9GFC - chains A and E; structure by X-ray diffraction, 2.50 A resolution.

# Chain A
Protein: E3 ubiquitin-protein ligase Mdm2
Organism: Homo sapiens
Notes: EC 2.3.2.27
Reference sequence: Q00987 (MDM2_HUMAN); numbering as in UniProt (aligned over 25-110)
Chain sequence (86 residues; each row starts with the number of its first residue):
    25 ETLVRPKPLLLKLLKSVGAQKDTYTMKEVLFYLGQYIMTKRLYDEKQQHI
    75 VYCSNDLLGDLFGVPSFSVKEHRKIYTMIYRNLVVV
Swiss-Prot annotation at these positions:
  - mutagenesis: Gly-58 (G58A: No effect on its ability to induce apoptosis)

# Chain E
Protein: Stapled peptide-like ligand
Chain sequence (14 residues; row label = number of the first residue in the row):
     1 XTSFLEYWXLLSPX
Modified positions: ACE (acetyl group) at position 1, HRG (L-homoarginine) at position 9, NH2 (amino group) at position 14; Leu-5 (norleucine; NLE)
Covalently attached groups: covalent link Leu-5/HRG_9

# Chain A / chain E interface
Residue-residue contacts - 27 pairs, chain A then chain E:
  Leu-54(A) / Trp-8(E)  hydrogen bond (backbone-side chain)
  Leu-54(A) / Leu-11(E)  hydrophobic
  Leu-54(A) / Ser-12(E)
  Phe-55(A) / HRG_9(E)
  Leu-57(A) / Trp-8(E)  hydrophobic
  Gly-58(A) / Phe-4(E)
  Gly-58(A) / Trp-8(E)
  Gln-59(A) / HRG_9(E)
  Ile-61(A) / Phe-4(E)  hydrophobic
  Ile-61(A) / Trp-8(E)  hydrophobic
  Met-62(A) / Phe-4(E)  hydrophobic
  Met-62(A) / Leu-5(E)
  Gln-72(A) / Thr-2(E)  hydrogen bond
  Gln-72(A) / Ser-3(E)  hydrogen bond (side chain-backbone)
  Gln-72(A) / Phe-4(E)  hydrogen bond (side chain-backbone)
  Gln-72(A) / Tyr-7(E)
  His-73(A) / Tyr-7(E)
  Val-93(A) / Phe-4(E)  hydrophobic
  Val-93(A) / Tyr-7(E)  hydrophobic
  Val-93(A) / Leu-11(E)
  Lys-94(A) / Tyr-7(E)
  His-96(A) / Leu-10(E)
  His-96(A) / Leu-11(E)
  Ile-99(A) / Leu-11(E)  hydrophobic
  Tyr-100(A) / Leu-11(E)  hydrogen bond (side chain-backbone)
  Tyr-100(A) / Ser-12(E)
  Tyr-100(A) / Pro-13(E)  hydrogen bond (side chain-backbone)
Interface residues without a listed pair, chain A (16 interface residues in all): Tyr-67, Val-75
From the paper, about this interface:
  - interface residues, chain A: Met-62(A)

# In short
The interface between chain A and chain E involves 16 residues on one side and 11 on the other; the contacts
include 6 hydrogen bonds. Among the polar pairs are Leu-54(A)/Trp-8(E), Gln-72(A)/Thr-2(E) and
Gln-72(A)/Ser-3(E). From UniProt: one mutagenesis site on chain A. The paper reports the interface residue
Met-62(A).
Here chain A is E3 ubiquitin-protein ligase Mdm2 (Homo sapiens) and chain E is Stapled peptide-like ligand.
Entry 9GFC (HDM2 complexed with stapled peptide-like ligand) was determined by X-ray diffraction, deposited
together with 9GF9, 9GFI and 9GFE.
